1YF0 - chains A and B of the 5 polymer chains in the assembly; structure by X-ray diffraction, 2.50 A resolution.

[Chain A (and B)]
Name: Alkyl hydroperoxide reductase subunit C
From: Salmonella typhimurium
Notes: EC 1.11.1.15; chain B of this document is another copy of the same molecule, construct and numbering; everything in this record applies to it too
UniProtKB: P0A251 (AHPC_SALTY); residues 1-186 here = UniProt positions 1-186
Sequence (186 residues; each row starts with the number of its first residue):
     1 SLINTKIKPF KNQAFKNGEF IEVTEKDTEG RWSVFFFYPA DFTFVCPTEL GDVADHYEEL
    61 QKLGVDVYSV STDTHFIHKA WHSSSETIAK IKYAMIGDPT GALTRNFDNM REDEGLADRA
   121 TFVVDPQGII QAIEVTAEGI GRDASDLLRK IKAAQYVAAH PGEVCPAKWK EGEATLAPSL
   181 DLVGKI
Unresolved in the structure: 168-186 (chain B: 166-186)
Construct notes: engineered mutation Ile77 (Thr in P0A251)
Reported in the primary citation:
  - catalytic residues: Cys46, Cys165 (citing earlier work)

[Chain A / chain B interface]
Contacting residue pairs - 51 pairs, chain A then chain B:
  Ser1(A) - Asp108(B)  hydrogen bond (backbone-backbone)
  Ser1(A) - Val135(B)
  Ile3(A) - Asp118(B)
  Ile3(A) - Val135(B)  hydrophobic
  Ile3(A) - Thr136(B)
  Cys46(A) - Cys165(B)  disulfide
  Asp108(A) - Ser1(B)  hydrogen bond (side chain-backbone)
  Met110(A) - Ser1(B)
  Asp118(A) - Ser1(B)
  Asp118(A) - Ile3(B)
  Gln131(A) - Thr136(B)
  Gln131(A) - Ala137(B)  hydrogen bond (backbone-backbone)
  Gln131(A) - Ile140(B)
  Ala132(A) - Val135(B)
  Ile133(A) - Glu134(B)
  Ile133(A) - Val135(B)  hydrogen bond (backbone-backbone)
  Glu134(A) - Ile133(B)
  Glu134(A) - Asp146(B)
  Glu134(A) - Lys150(B)  salt bridge
  Val135(A) - Ile3(B)  hydrophobic
  Val135(A) - Ala132(B)
  Val135(A) - Ile133(B)  hydrogen bond (backbone-backbone)
  Thr136(A) - Gln131(B)
  Thr136(A) - Lys150(B)
  Ala137(A) - Gln131(B)  hydrogen bond (backbone-backbone)
  Glu138(A) - Val157(B)
  Gly139(A) - Val157(B)
  Ile140(A) - Gln131(B)
  Ile140(A) - Lys150(B)
  Ile140(A) - Ala154(B)  hydrophobic
  Gly141(A) - Arg149(B)  hydrogen bond (backbone-side chain)
  Gly141(A) - Lys150(B)
  Asp143(A) - Asp146(B)
  Asp143(A) - Arg149(B)
  Asp146(A) - Asp143(B)
  Asp146(A) - Asp146(B)
  Arg149(A) - Gly141(B)  hydrogen bond (side chain-backbone)
  Arg149(A) - Asp143(B)
  Lys150(A) - Glu134(B)  salt bridge
  Lys150(A) - Ile140(B)
  Ala154(A) - Ile140(B)  hydrophobic
  Val157(A) - Glu138(B)
  Val157(A) - Gly139(B)
  Val164(A) - Val45(B)  hydrophobic
  Cys165(A) - Phe44(B)
  Cys165(A) - Val45(B)
  Cys165(A) - Cys46(B)  disulfide
  Pro166(A) - Phe44(B)
  Pro166(A) - Cys46(B)  hydrogen bond (backbone-side chain)
  Ala167(A) - Phe44(B)  hydrogen bond (backbone-backbone)
  Ala167(A) - Cys46(B)
Interface residues without a listed pair, chain A (31 interface residues in all): Phe44, Asn109, Arg142, Ala153
Interface residues without a listed pair, chain B (28 interface residues in all): Arg142, Ala153, Val164
Inter-chain disulfides: Cys46(A)-Cys165(B), Cys165(A)-Cys46(B)

[Summary]
31 residues of chain A face 28 of chain B across their interface; the contacts include 2 disulfide bonds, 10
hydrogen bonds and 2 salt bridges. Among the polar pairs are Glu134(A)-Lys150(B), Asp108(A)-Ser1(B) and
Gly141(A)-Arg149(B). The paper reports catalytic residues Cys46(A) and Cys165(A).
Both chains are Alkyl hydroperoxide reductase subunit C (Salmonella typhimurium). Entry 1YF0 (Structural and
biochemical analysis of the link between enzymatic activity and oligomerization in AhpC, a bacterial ...) was
determined by X-ray diffraction together with 1YEP, 1YEX and 1YF1 from the same study.
